PDB entry 7V61 | electron microscopy, 3.20 A resolution | chains B and D of the 8 polymer chains in the assembly

== Chain B (and D) ==
Molecule: Angiotensin-converting enzyme 2
From: Homo sapiens
Notes: EC 3.4.17.23, 3.4.17.-; chain D of this document is another copy of the same molecule, construct and numbering; everything in this record applies to it too
UniProtKB: Q9BYF1 (ACE2_HUMAN); the construct has insertions or renumbered stretches relative to UniProt, so the offset changes along the chain: -6 to 9 = UniProt 2-17; 18-805 = UniProt 18-805
Sequence (817 residues; each row starts with the number of its first residue; numbers below 1 keep their minus sign (Met-11 is residue -11)):
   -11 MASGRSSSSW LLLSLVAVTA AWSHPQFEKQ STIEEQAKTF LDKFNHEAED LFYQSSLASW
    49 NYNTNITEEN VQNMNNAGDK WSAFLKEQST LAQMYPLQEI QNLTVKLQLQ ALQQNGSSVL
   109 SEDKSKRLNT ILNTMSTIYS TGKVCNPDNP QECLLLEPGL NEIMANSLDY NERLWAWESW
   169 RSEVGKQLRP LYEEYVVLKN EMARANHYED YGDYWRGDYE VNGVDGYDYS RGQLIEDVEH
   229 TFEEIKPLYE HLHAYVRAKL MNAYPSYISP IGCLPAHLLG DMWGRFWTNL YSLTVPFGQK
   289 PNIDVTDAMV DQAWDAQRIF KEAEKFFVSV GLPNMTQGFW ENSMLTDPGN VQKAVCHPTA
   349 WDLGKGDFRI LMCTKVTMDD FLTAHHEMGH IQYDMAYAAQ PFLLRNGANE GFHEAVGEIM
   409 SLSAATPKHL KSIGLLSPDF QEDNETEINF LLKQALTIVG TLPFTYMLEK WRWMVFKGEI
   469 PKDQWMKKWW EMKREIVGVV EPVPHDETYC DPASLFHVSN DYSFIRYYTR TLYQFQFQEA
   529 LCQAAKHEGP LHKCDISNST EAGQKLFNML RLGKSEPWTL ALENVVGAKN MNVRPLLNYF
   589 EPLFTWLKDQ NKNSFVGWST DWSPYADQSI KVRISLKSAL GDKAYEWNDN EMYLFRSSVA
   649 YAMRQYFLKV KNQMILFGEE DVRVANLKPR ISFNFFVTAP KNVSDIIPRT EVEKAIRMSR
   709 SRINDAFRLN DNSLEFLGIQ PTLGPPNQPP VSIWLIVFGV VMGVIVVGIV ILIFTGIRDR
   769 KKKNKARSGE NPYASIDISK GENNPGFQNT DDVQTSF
Disordered / not traced: -11 to 17, 769-805
Sequence notes: expression tag (-11 to -7); insertion (10-17)
Disulfides: Cys133-Cys141, Cys344-Cys361, Cys530-Cys542
Covalently attached groups: N-acetylglucosamine (NAG) linked to Asn53, Asn90, Asn103, Asn322, Asn432, Asn546, Asn690
Small-molecule neighbours: Zn2+ (ZN): His374, Glu375, His378, Glu402
Swiss-Prot annotation at these positions:
  - region: Asp30 to Tyr41 (Interaction with SARS-CoV spike glycoprotein), Met82 to Pro84 (Interaction with SARS-CoV spike glycoprotein), Lys353 to Arg357 (Interaction with SARS-CoV spike glycoprotein), Arg652 to Lys659 (Essential for cleavage by ADAM17), Arg697 to Arg716 (Essential for cleavage by TMPRSS11D and TMPRSS2)
  - motif: Glu778 to Ile786 (LIR), Tyr781 to Asp785 (SH2-binding), Tyr781 to Ile784 (Endocytic sorting signal), Asn792 to Phe795 (PTB), Thr803 to Phe805 (PDZ-binding)
  - active site: Glu375 (Proton acceptor), His505 (Proton donor)
  - binding site (chloride): Arg169, Trp477, Lys481
  - binding site (substrate): Arg273, His345, Pro346, Tyr515
  - binding site (Zn(2+)): His374, His378, Glu402
  - modified residue: Tyr781 (Phosphotyrosine), Ser783 (Phosphoserine)
  - glycosylation (N-linked (GlcNAc...) asparagine): Asn53, Asn90, Asn103, Asn322, Asn432, Asn546, Asn690
  - cross-link: Lys788 (Glycyl lysine isopeptide (Lys-Gly) (interchain with G-Cter in ubiquitin))

== How chain B and chain D interact ==
Pairs across the interface - 48 pairs, chain B then chain D:
  Ile126(B) with Gln139(D)
  Thr129(B) with Gln139(D)
  Pro138(B) with Gln175(D)
  Gln139(B) with Ile126(D); Thr129(D); Gln175(D), hydrogen bond
  Gln175(B) with Pro138(D); Gln139(D), hydrogen bond
  Tyr633(B) with Arg710(D), hydrogen bond
  Asn636(B) with Gln653(D), hydrogen bond; Leu656(D)
  Asn638(B) with Tyr649(D); Arg652(D), hydrogen bond (side chain-backbone); Gln653(D), hydrogen bond; Leu656(D)
  Glu639(B) with Tyr649(D), hydrogen bond; Gln653(D), hydrogen bond; Arg710(D), salt bridge
  Tyr641(B) with Ser645(D); Ala648(D); Arg652(D); Gly666(D); Glu667(D)
  Ser645(B) with Tyr641(D); Ser645(D)
  Ala648(B) with Tyr641(D)
  Tyr649(B) with Asn638(D); Glu639(D), hydrogen bond
  Arg652(B) with Asn638(D), hydrogen bond (backbone-side chain); Tyr641(D)
  Gln653(B) with Asn636(D), hydrogen bond; Asn638(D), hydrogen bond; Glu639(D), hydrogen bond
  Leu656(B) with Asn636(D); Asn638(D)
  Gly666(B) with Tyr641(D)
  Glu667(B) with Tyr641(D)
  Ser709(B) with Arg716(D), hydrogen bond (backbone-side chain)
  Arg710(B) with Tyr633(D), hydrogen bond; Glu639(D), salt bridge; Ala714(D), hydrogen bond (side chain-backbone); Phe715(D)
  Asp713(B) with Asp713(D); Arg716(D), salt bridge
  Ala714(B) with Arg710(D), hydrogen bond (backbone-side chain)
  Phe715(B) with Arg710(D)
  Arg716(B) with Ser709(D), hydrogen bond (side chain-backbone); Asp713(D), salt bridge
Other interface residues (no listed pair), chain B (27 interface residues in all): Gly130, Leu642, Phe665
Other interface residues (no listed pair), chain D (27 interface residues in all): Gly130, Leu642, Phe665

== Overview ==
Chain B and chain D each contribute 27 residues to their interface; the contacts include 18 hydrogen bonds and
4 salt bridges. Polar contacts include Glu639(B)-Arg710(D), Asp713(B)-Arg716(D) and Gln139(B)-Gln175(D). Chain
B binds Zn2+.
Both chains are Angiotensin-converting enzyme 2 (Homo sapiens). Entry 7V61 (ACE2 -Targeting Monoclonal
Antibody as Potent and Broad-Spectrum Coronavirus Blocker) was determined by electron microscopy.
